PDB entry 7CGP | electron microscopy, 3.70 A resolution | chains F and I of the 15 polymer chains in the assembly

# Chain F
Molecule: Mitochondrial import inner membrane translocase subunit Tim9
Source organism: Homo sapiens
Reference sequence: Q9Y5J7 (TIM9_HUMAN); residue numbers follow UniProt; this construct covers 1-89
Amino-acid sequence (89 residues; each row starts with the number of its first residue):
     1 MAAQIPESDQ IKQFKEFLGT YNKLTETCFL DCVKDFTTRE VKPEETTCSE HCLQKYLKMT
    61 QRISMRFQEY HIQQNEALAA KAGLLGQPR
Disordered / not traced: 1-12, 76-89
Cystine bridges: Cys-28/Cys-52, Cys-32/Cys-48
Curated features (UniProtKB/Swiss-Prot):
  - motif: Cys-28 to Cys-52 (Twin CX3C motif)
  - modified residue: Ala-2 (N-acetylalanine)

# Chain I
Molecule: Mitochondrial import inner membrane translocase subunit Tim10
Source organism: Homo sapiens
Reference sequence: P62072 (TIM10_HUMAN); numbering as in UniProt (aligned over 1-90)
Amino-acid sequence (90 residues; row label = number of the first residue in the row):
     1 MDPLRAQQLA AELEVEMMAD MYNRMTSACH RKCVPPHYKE AELSKGESVC LDRCVSKYLD
    61 IHERMGKKLT ELSMQDEELM KRVQQSSGPA
Disordered / not traced: 1-9, 74-90
Cystine bridges: Cys-29/Cys-54, Cys-33/Cys-50

# Interface between chain F and chain I
Contacting residue pairs - 23 pairs, chain F then chain I:
  Lys-23(F) / Asn-23(I)
  His-51(F) / Tyr-38(I)
  His-51(F) / Lys-39(I)  hydrogen bond (side chain-backbone)
  His-51(F) / Glu-40(I)
  His-51(F) / Ala-41(I)  hydrogen bond (side chain-backbone)
  Cys-52(F) / Tyr-38(I)  hydrophobic
  Gln-54(F) / Ala-41(I)
  Gln-54(F) / Glu-42(I)
  Lys-55(F) / Tyr-38(I)
  Lys-55(F) / Glu-40(I)  hydrogen bond (side chain-backbone)
  Tyr-56(F) / Thr-26(I)
  Lys-58(F) / Glu-42(I)
  Met-59(F) / Thr-26(I)
  Met-59(F) / His-30(I)
  Met-59(F) / Leu-51(I)
  Arg-62(F) / Ser-48(I)  hydrogen bond (side chain-backbone)
  Arg-62(F) / Leu-51(I)
  Ile-63(F) / Tyr-22(I)
  Ile-63(F) / Leu-51(I)  hydrophobic
  Arg-66(F) / Val-55(I)
  Phe-67(F) / Tyr-22(I)  hydrophobic
  Tyr-70(F) / Leu-59(I)  hydrophobic
  Tyr-70(F) / Glu-63(I)  hydrogen bond
Also at the interface, not in a pair above, chain F (17 interface residues in all): Thr-27, Asp-31, Thr-60, Ser-64
Also at the interface, not in a pair above, chain I (19 interface residues in all): Met-25, Val-34, Pro-36, Leu-43, Asp-52

# Overview
17 residues of chain F and 19 residues of chain I are in contact; the contacts include 5 hydrogen bonds. Polar
pairs include His-51(F)/Lys-39(I), His-51(F)/Ala-41(I) and Lys-55(F)/Glu-40(I).
Here chain F is Mitochondrial import inner membrane translocase subunit Tim9 and chain I is Mitochondrial
import inner membrane translocase subunit Tim10, both from Homo sapiens. Entry 7CGP (Cryo-EM structure of the
human mitochondrial translocase TIM22 complex at 3.7 angstrom) was determined by electron microscopy.
